PDB entry 3D11 | X-ray diffraction, 2.31 A resolution | chain A

[Chain A]
Name: Hemagglutinin-neuraminidase
Organism: Nipah virus
Notes: EC 3.2.1.18
UniProt: Q9IH62 (HN_NIPAV); numbering as in UniProt (aligned over 176-602)
Chain sequence (428 residues; numbered 176 to 603; the number before each row is that of its first residue):
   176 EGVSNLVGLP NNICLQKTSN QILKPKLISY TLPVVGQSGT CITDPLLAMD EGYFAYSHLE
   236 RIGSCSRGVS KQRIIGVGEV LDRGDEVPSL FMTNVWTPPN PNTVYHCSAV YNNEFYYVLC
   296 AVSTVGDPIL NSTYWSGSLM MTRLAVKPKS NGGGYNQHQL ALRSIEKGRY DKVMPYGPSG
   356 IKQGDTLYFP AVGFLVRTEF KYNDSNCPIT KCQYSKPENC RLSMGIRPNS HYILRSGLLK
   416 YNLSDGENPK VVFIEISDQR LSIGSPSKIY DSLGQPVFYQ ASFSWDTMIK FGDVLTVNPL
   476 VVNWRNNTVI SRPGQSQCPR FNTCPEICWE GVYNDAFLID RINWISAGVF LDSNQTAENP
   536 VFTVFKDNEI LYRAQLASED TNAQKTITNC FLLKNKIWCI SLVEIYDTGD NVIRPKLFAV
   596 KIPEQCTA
Disordered / not traced: 176
Differences from the reference sequence: expression tag (603)
Disulfides: Cys189-Cys601, Cys216-Cys240, Cys282-Cys295, Cys382-Cys395, Cys387-Cys499, Cys493-Cys503, Cys565-Cys574
Covalent attachments: N-acetylglucosamine (NAG) linked to Asn306, Asn378, Asn481, Asn529
UniProt features mapped onto this chain:
  - glycosylation (N-linked (GlcNAc...) asparagine): Asn306, Asn378, Asn417, Asn481, Asn529
  - natural variant: Arg248 (R248K: In strain: Isolate NiV/KHM/CSUR38), Thr272 (T272A: In strain: Isolate NiV/MY/99/VRI-0626), Gly327 (G327D: In strain: Isolate NiV/KHM/CSUR38), Ile408 (I408V: In strain: Isolate NiV/KHM/CSUR38), Val426 (V426I: In strain: Isolate NiV/KHM/CSUR38), Leu470 (L470Q: In strain: Isolate NiV/KHM/CSUR38), Asn478 (N478S: In strain: Isolate NiV/KHM/CSUR38), Asn481 (N481D: In strain: Isolate NiV/KHM/CSUR38)
From the paper describing this entry:
  - post-translational modification sites: Asn306, Asn378, Asn481, Asn529

[Overview]
Covalently linked N-acetylglucosamine: at Asn306, Asn378, Asn481 and Asn529. The paper reports modification
sites Asn306, Asn378 and Asn481 among others.
Chain A is Hemagglutinin-neuraminidase (Nipah virus); the structure, Crystal Structures of the Nipah G
Attachment Glycoprotein, was determined by X-ray diffraction together with 3D12 from the same study.
